6VK8 - chains B and D of the 8 polymer chains in the assembly; structure by X-ray diffraction, 2.03 A resolution.

== Chain B ==
Protein: Methane monooxygenase
Organism: Methylosinus trichosporium OB3b
UniProt: A0A2D2D5X7 (A0A2D2D5X7_METTR); numbering as in UniProt (aligned over 1-395)
Amino-acid sequence (395 residues; row label = number of the first residue in the row):
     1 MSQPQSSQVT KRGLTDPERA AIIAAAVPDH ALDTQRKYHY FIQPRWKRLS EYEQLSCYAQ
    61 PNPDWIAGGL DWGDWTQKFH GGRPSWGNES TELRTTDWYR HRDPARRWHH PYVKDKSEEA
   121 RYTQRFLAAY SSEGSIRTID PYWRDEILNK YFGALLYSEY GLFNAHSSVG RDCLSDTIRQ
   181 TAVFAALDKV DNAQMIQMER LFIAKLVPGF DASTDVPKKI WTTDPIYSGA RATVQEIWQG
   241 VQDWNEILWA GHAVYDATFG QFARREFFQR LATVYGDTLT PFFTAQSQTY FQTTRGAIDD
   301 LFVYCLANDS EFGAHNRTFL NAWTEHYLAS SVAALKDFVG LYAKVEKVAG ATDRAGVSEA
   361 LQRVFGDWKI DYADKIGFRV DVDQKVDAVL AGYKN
Unresolved in the structure: 1-3

== Chain D ==
Protein: Methane monooxygenase regulatory protein B
Organism: Methylosinus trichosporium OB3b
UniProt: A0A2D2D0T8 (A0A2D2D0T8_METTR); numbering as in UniProt (aligned over 1-138)
Amino-acid sequence (138 residues; row label = number of the first residue in the row):
     1 MSSAHNAYNA GIMQKTGKAF ADEFFAEENQ VVHESNAVVL VLMKSDEIDA IIEDIVLKGG
    61 KAKNPSIVVE DKAGFWWIKA DGAIEIDAAE AGELLGKPFS VYDLLINVSS TVGRAYTLGT
   121 KFTITSELMG LDRALTDI
Unresolved in the structure: 1, 134-138
From the paper describing this entry:
  - specificity-determining residues: Asn107, Ser109, Ser110, Thr111 (citing earlier work)
  - mutagenesis - V41R (>25,000-fold): decreased catalytic activity on O2
  - mutagenesis - V41R: unchanged binding to Methane monooxygenase component A alpha chain
  - mutagenesis - V39F, V39R, V41E, V41F: decreased catalytic activity
  - mutagenesis - V39R: decreased binding to Methane monooxygenase component A alpha chain
  - mutagenesis - V41R (>25,000-fold): decreased binding to O2

== How chain B and chain D interact ==
Residue-residue contacts (11; chain B residue first):
  Gln5(B) - Glu70(D)
  Gln5(B) - Asp71(D)  hydrogen bond (side chain-backbone)
  Ser6(B) - Ala7(D)
  Ser6(B) - Tyr8(D)  hydrogen bond (side chain-backbone)
  Ser6(B) - Asn9(D)  hydrogen bond (side chain-backbone)
  Ser6(B) - Glu70(D)  hydrogen bond
  Ser7(B) - Asn9(D)
  Ser7(B) - Glu70(D)  hydrogen bond
  Ser7(B) - Lys72(D)  hydrogen bond
  Arg12(B) - Ala73(D)  hydrogen bond (side chain-backbone)
  Arg12(B) - Gly74(D)
Other interface residues (no listed pair), chain B (6 interface residues in all): Gln8, Val9

== Summary ==
The interface between chain B and chain D involves 6 residues on one side and 8 on the other, with 7 hydrogen
bonds. Polar contacts include Gln5(B)-Asp71(D), Ser6(B)-Tyr8(D) and Ser6(B)-Asn9(D). The paper reports that
V39F, V39R and V41E of chain D, among others, reduce catalytic activity; specificity determinants Asn107(D),
Ser109(D) and Ser110(D) among others; 5 substitutions were tested in all.
Chain B is Methane monooxygenase and chain D is Methane monooxygenase regulatory protein B, both from
Methylosinus trichosporium OB3b; the structure, Crystal Structure of Methylosinus trichosporium OB3b Soluble
Methane Monooxygenase Hydroxylase and Regulatory Component Complex with small ..., was determined by X-ray
diffraction together with 6VK4, 6VK5, 6VK6 and 6VK7 from the same study.
